Entry 4C5U (X-ray diffraction, 2.19 A resolution); this record covers chains A and B of the 4 polymer chains in the assembly.

== Chain A (and B) ==
Molecule: Phenylalanine ammonia-lyase
Source organism: Taxus wallichiana VAR. chinensis
Notes: EC 4.3.1.24; chain B of this document is another copy of the same molecule, construct and numbering; everything in this record applies to it too
UniProtKB: Q68G84 (Q68G84_TAXWC); numbering as in UniProt (aligned over 1-687)
Amino-acid sequence (707 residues; row label = number of the first residue in the row; numbers below 1 keep their minus sign (Met-19 is residue -19)):
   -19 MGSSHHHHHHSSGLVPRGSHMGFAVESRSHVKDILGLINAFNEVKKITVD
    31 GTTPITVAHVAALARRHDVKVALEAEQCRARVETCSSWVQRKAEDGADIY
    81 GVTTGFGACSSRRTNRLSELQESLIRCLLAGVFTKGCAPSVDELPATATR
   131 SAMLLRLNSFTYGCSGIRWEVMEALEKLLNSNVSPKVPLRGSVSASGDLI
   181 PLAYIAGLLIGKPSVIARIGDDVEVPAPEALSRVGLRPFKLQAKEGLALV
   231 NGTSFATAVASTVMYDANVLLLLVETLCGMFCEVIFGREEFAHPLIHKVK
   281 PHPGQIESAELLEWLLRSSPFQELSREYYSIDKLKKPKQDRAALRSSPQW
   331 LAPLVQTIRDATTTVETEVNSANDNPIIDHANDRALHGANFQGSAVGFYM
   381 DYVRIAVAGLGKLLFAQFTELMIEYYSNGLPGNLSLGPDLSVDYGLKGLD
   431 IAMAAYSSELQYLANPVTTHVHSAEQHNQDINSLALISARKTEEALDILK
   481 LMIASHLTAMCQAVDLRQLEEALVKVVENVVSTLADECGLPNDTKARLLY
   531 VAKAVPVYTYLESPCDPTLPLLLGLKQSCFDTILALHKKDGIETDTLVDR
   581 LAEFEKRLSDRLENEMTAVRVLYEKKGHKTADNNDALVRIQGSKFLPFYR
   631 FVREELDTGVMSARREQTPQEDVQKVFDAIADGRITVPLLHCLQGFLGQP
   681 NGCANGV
Disordered / not traced: -19 to 8, 116-120, 368-372, 569-574, 606-617, 678-687 (chain B: -19 to 8, 116-121, 175-177, 279-280, 371-372, 567-574, 606-617, 678-687)
Construct notes: expression tag (-19 to 0); engineered mutation Ala322 (Tyr in Q68G84)
UniProt features mapped onto this chain:
  - active site: Tyr80 (Proton donor/acceptor)
  - binding site ((E)-cinnamate): Asn231, Gln319, Arg325, Asn355, Lys427, Glu455, Asn458
  - modified residue: Ser176 (2,3-didehydroalanine (Ser))
  - cross-link: Ala175 to Gly177 (5-imidazolinone (Ala-Gly))
  - mutagenesis: Tyr80 (Y80A/F: Abolishes enzyme activity), Asn231 (N231A: Abolishes the formation of the MIO cofactor and thereby abolishes enzyme activity; N231X: Abolishes enzyme activity; when associated with X-355), Gln319 (Q319M: Increases deamination activity with beta-Phe. Increases beta-regioselectivity in the amination of cinnamate. Abolishes enzyme activity; when associated with K-325), Arg325 (R325K: Increases deamination activity with beta-Phe. Increases beta-regioselectivity in the amination of cinnamate. Abolishes enzyme activity; when associated with M-319), Asn355 (N355X: Abolishes enzyme activity; when associated with X-231), Phe371 (F371X: Abolishes enzyme activity; when associated with X-322)

== Interface between chain A and chain B ==
Pairs across the interface - 181 pairs, chain A then chain B:
  Gly85(A) - Tyr424(B)
  Phe86(A) - Tyr424(B)  hydrophobic
  Ala88(A) - Lys427(B)
  Cys89(A) - Asn413(B)
  Cys89(A) - Tyr424(B)  hydrophobic
  Cys89(A) - Lys427(B)
  Arg92(A) - Leu420(B)
  Arg92(A) - Glu542(B)  salt bridge
  Arg93(A) - Ser421(B)
  Thr94(A) - Ser421(B)
  Arg96(A) - Asp419(B)  salt bridge
  Arg96(A) - Val422(B)
  Glu99(A) - Val422(B)
  Leu100(A) - Ser421(B)
  Leu100(A) - Val422(B)
  Leu100(A) - Tyr424(B)
  Ser103(A) - Val422(B)
  Ser103(A) - Tyr424(B)
  Arg106(A) - Val422(B)
  Arg106(A) - Ala643(B)
  Arg106(A) - Pro649(B)
  Cys107(A) - Tyr424(B)  hydrophobic
  Cys107(A) - Gly425(B)
  Cys107(A) - Gly428(B)
  Cys107(A) - Pro649(B)
  Leu109(A) - Thr648(B)
  Leu109(A) - Pro649(B)
  Leu109(A) - Gln650(B)  hydrogen bond (backbone-backbone)
  Ala110(A) - Gly428(B)
  Ala110(A) - Leu429(B)
  Ala110(A) - Pro649(B)  hydrophobic
  Ala110(A) - Gln650(B)
  Gly111(A) - Gln650(B)
  Val112(A) - Leu481(B)  hydrophobic
  Val112(A) - Val653(B)  hydrophobic
  Val112(A) - Gln654(B)
  Val112(A) - Phe657(B)  hydrophobic
  Phe113(A) - Gln650(B)
  Phe113(A) - Gln654(B)  hydrogen bond (backbone-side chain)
  Phe113(A) - Phe657(B)
  Thr114(A) - Leu481(B)
  Thr114(A) - Phe657(B)
  Arg170(A) - Tyr436(B)
  Arg170(A) - Glu439(B)  salt bridge
  Arg170(A) - Glu474(B)  salt bridge
  Arg170(A) - Ile478(B)
  Gly171(A) - Ile431(B)
  Gly171(A) - Ala432(B)
  Gly171(A) - Ala435(B)
  Ser172(A) - Ala435(B)
  Val173(A) - Ala434(B)
  Val173(A) - Ala435(B)
  Leu179(A) - Ile431(B)  hydrophobic
  Ile180(A) - Gly428(B)
  Ile180(A) - Ala432(B)  hydrophobic
  Tyr184(A) - Gln650(B)  hydrogen bond
  Ser194(A) - Thr648(B)
  Ser194(A) - Glu651(B)
  Lys392(A) - His452(B)  hydrogen bond
  Phe395(A) - His452(B)
  Phe395(A) - Ser453(B)
  Thr399(A) - His457(B)
  Met402(A) - Gln456(B)  hydrogen bond (backbone-side chain)
  Ile403(A) - Gln456(B)
  Ile403(A) - His457(B)
  Glu404(A) - Gln456(B)
  Gly412(A) - Gln456(B)
  Asn413(A) - Cys89(B)
  Asn413(A) - Gln456(B)  hydrogen bond
  Asp419(A) - Arg96(B)  salt bridge
  Leu420(A) - Arg92(B)
  Ser421(A) - Arg93(B)
  Ser421(A) - Thr94(B)  hydrogen bond
  Ser421(A) - Leu100(B)
  Val422(A) - Arg96(B)
  Val422(A) - Glu99(B)
  Val422(A) - Leu100(B)
  Val422(A) - Ser103(B)
  Val422(A) - Arg106(B)
  Tyr424(A) - Gly85(B)
  Tyr424(A) - Phe86(B)
  Tyr424(A) - Cys89(B)  hydrophobic
  Tyr424(A) - Leu100(B)
  Tyr424(A) - Ser103(B)
  Tyr424(A) - Cys107(B)  hydrophobic
  Lys427(A) - Cys89(B)
  Lys427(A) - Glu455(B)  salt bridge
  Lys427(A) - Gln456(B)  hydrogen bond
  Gly428(A) - Cys107(B)
  Gly428(A) - Ala110(B)
  Gly428(A) - Ile180(B)
  Leu429(A) - Ala110(B)  hydrophobic
  Asp430(A) - Glu455(B)
  Asp430(A) - Gln456(B)  hydrogen bond (side chain-backbone)
  Ile431(A) - Leu108(B)  hydrophobic
  Ile431(A) - Gly171(B)
  Ile431(A) - Val173(B)
  Ile431(A) - Leu179(B)  hydrophobic
  Ile431(A) - Glu455(B)
  Ala432(A) - Gly171(B)
  Ala432(A) - Ile180(B)  hydrophobic
  Ala434(A) - Val173(B)  hydrophobic
  Ala434(A) - Ala454(B)  hydrophobic
  Ala435(A) - Gly171(B)
  Ala435(A) - Ser172(B)
  Ala435(A) - Val173(B)
  Ala435(A) - Ile467(B)
  Tyr436(A) - Arg170(B)
  Ser437(A) - His452(B)  hydrogen bond
  Ser438(A) - His450(B)  hydrogen bond (side chain-backbone)
  Ser438(A) - His452(B)  hydrogen bond
  Ser438(A) - Leu464(B)
  Glu439(A) - Arg170(B)  salt bridge
  Glu439(A) - Arg470(B)  salt bridge
  Glu439(A) - Lys471(B)  salt bridge
  Gln441(A) - His450(B)
  Gln441(A) - His452(B)
  Tyr442(A) - Leu443(B)  hydrogen bond (side chain-backbone)
  Tyr442(A) - Asn445(B)
  Tyr442(A) - Pro446(B)
  Tyr442(A) - Val447(B)  hydrophobic
  Tyr442(A) - His450(B)
  Tyr442(A) - Lys471(B)
  Leu443(A) - Tyr442(B)  hydrogen bond (backbone-side chain)
  Asn445(A) - Tyr442(B)
  Asn445(A) - Asn445(B)
  Pro446(A) - Tyr442(B)
  Val447(A) - Tyr442(B)  hydrophobic
  His450(A) - Ser438(B)  hydrogen bond (backbone-side chain)
  His450(A) - Gln441(B)
  His450(A) - Tyr442(B)
  His452(A) - Lys392(B)  hydrogen bond
  His452(A) - Phe395(B)
  His452(A) - Ser437(B)  hydrogen bond
  His452(A) - Ser438(B)  hydrogen bond
  His452(A) - Gln441(B)
  Ser453(A) - Phe395(B)
  Ala454(A) - Ala434(B)  hydrophobic
  Glu455(A) - Lys427(B)  salt bridge
  Glu455(A) - Asp430(B)
  Glu455(A) - Ile431(B)
  Gln456(A) - Met402(B)  hydrogen bond (side chain-backbone)
  Gln456(A) - Ile403(B)
  Gln456(A) - Glu404(B)  hydrogen bond
  Gln456(A) - Gly412(B)
  Gln456(A) - Asn413(B)  hydrogen bond
  Gln456(A) - Lys427(B)  hydrogen bond
  Gln456(A) - Asp430(B)  hydrogen bond (backbone-side chain)
  His457(A) - Thr399(B)
  His457(A) - Ile403(B)
  Leu464(A) - Ser438(B)
  Ile467(A) - Ala435(B)
  Arg470(A) - Glu439(B)  salt bridge
  Lys471(A) - Glu439(B)  salt bridge
  Lys471(A) - Tyr442(B)
  Lys471(A) - Glu474(B)  salt bridge
  Glu474(A) - Arg170(B)  salt bridge
  Glu474(A) - Lys471(B)  salt bridge
  Ile478(A) - Arg170(B)
  Leu481(A) - Val112(B)  hydrophobic
  Leu481(A) - Thr114(B)
  Glu542(A) - Arg92(B)  salt bridge
  Ala643(A) - Arg106(B)
  Thr648(A) - Leu109(B)
  Thr648(A) - Ser194(B)
  Pro649(A) - Arg106(B)
  Pro649(A) - Cys107(B)
  Pro649(A) - Leu109(B)
  Pro649(A) - Ala110(B)  hydrophobic
  Gln650(A) - Leu109(B)  hydrogen bond (backbone-backbone)
  Gln650(A) - Ala110(B)
  Gln650(A) - Gly111(B)
  Gln650(A) - Phe113(B)
  Gln650(A) - Tyr184(B)  hydrogen bond
  Glu651(A) - Ser194(B)
  Val653(A) - Val112(B)  hydrophobic
  Gln654(A) - Val112(B)
  Gln654(A) - Phe113(B)  hydrogen bond (side chain-backbone)
  Phe657(A) - Val112(B)  hydrophobic
  Phe657(A) - Phe113(B)
  Phe657(A) - Thr114(B)
Other interface residues (no listed pair), chain A (90 interface residues in all): Leu104, Leu108, Lys115, Arg384, Tyr406, Asp423, Gly425, Gln459, Asp658
Other interface residues (no listed pair), chain B (86 interface residues in all): Ala88, Lys115, Arg384, Tyr406

== Overview ==
90 residues of chain A face 86 of chain B across their interface, with 26 hydrogen bonds and 16 salt bridges.
Polar contacts include Arg92(A)-Glu542(B), Arg96(A)-Asp419(B) and Arg170(A)-Glu439(B). UniProt lists
active-site residue Tyr80(A), 7 (E)-cinnamate-binding residues and 6 mutagenesis sites on chain A.
Both chains are Phenylalanine ammonia-lyase (Taxus wallichiana VAR. chinensis). Entry 4C5U (Structural
Investigations into the Stereochemistry and Activity of a Phenylalanine-2,3-Aminomutase from Taxus chinensis)
was determined by X-ray diffraction together with 4C5R, 4C5S, 4C6G and 4CQ5 from the same study.
